6K32 - chains C and D of the 9 polymer chains in the assembly; structure by electron microscopy, 3.20 A resolution.

[Chain C]
Name: VP1
Organism: Cypovirus 1
Reference sequence: D3JWE6 (D3JWE6_CPVBM); residues 114-1333 here = UniProt positions 114-1333
Chain sequence (1220 residues; row label = number of the first residue in the row):
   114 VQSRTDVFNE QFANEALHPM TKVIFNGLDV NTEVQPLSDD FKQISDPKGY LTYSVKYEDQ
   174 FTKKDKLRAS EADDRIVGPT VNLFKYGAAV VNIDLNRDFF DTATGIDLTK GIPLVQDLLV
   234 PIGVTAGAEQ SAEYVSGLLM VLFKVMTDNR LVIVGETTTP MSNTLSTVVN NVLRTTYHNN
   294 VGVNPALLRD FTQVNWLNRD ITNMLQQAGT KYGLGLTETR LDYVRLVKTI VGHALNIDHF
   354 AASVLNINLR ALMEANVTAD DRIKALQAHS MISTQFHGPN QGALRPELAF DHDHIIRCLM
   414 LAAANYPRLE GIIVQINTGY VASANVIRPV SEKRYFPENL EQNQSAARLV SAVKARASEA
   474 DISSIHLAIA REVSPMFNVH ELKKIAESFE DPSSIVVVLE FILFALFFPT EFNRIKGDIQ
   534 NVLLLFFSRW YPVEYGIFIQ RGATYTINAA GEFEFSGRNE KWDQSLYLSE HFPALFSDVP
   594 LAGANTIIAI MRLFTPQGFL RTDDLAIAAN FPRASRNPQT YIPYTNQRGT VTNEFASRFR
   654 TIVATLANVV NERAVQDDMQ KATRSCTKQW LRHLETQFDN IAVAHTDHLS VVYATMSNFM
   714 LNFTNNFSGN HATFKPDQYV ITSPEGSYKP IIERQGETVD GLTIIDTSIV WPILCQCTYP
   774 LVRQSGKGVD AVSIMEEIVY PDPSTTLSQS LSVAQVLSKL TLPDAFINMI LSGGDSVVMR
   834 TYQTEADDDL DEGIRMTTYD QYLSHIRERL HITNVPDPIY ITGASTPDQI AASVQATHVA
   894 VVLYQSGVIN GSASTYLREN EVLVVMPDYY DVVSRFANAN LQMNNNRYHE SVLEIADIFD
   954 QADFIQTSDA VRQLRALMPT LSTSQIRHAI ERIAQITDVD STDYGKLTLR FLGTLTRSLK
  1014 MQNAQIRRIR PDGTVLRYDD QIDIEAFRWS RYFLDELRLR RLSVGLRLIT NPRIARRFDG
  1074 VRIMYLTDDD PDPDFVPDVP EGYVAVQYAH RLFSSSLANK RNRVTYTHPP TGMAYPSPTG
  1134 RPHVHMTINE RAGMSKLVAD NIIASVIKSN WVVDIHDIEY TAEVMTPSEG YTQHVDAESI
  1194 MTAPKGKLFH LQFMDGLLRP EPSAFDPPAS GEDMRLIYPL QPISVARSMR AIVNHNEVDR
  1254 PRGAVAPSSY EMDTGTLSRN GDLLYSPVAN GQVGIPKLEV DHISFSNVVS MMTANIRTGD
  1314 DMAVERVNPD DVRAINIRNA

[Chain D]
Name: VP1
Organism: Cypovirus 1
Reference sequence: D3JWE6 (D3JWE6_CPVBM); numbering as in UniProt (aligned over 129-1333)
Chain sequence (1205 residues; each row starts with the number of its first residue):
   129 ALHPMTKVIF NGLDVNTEVQ PLSDDFKQIS DPKGYLTYSV KYEDQFTKKD KLRASEADDR
   189 IVGPTVNLFK YGAAVVNIDL NRDFFDTATG IDLTKGIPLV QDLLVPIGVT AGAEQSAEYV
   249 SGLLMVLFKV MTDNRLVIVG ETTTPMSNTL STVVNNVLRT TYHNNVGVNP ALLRDFTQVN
   309 WLNRDITNML QQAGTKYGLG LTETRLDYVR LVKTIVGHAL NIDHFAASVL NINLRALMEA
   369 NVTADDRIKA LQAHSMISTQ FHGPNQGALR PELAFDHDHI IRCLMLAAAN YPRLEGIIVQ
   429 INTGYVASAN VIRPVSEKRY FPENLEQNQS AARLVSAVKA RASEADISSI HLAIAREVSP
   489 MFNVHELKKI AESFEDPSSI VVVLEFILFA LFFPTEFNRI KGDIQNVLLL FFSRWYPVEY
   549 GIFIQRGATY TINAAGEFEF SGRNEKWDQS LYLSEHFPAL FSDVPLAGAN TIIAIMRLFT
   609 PQGFLRTDDL AIAANFPRAS RNPQTYIPYT NQRGTVTNEF ASRFRTIVAT LANVVNERAV
   669 QDDMQKATRS CTKQWLRHLE TQFDNIAVAH TDHLSVVYAT MSNFMLNFTN NFSGNHATFK
   729 PDQYVITSPE GSYKPIIERQ GETVDGLTII DTSIVWPILC QCTYPLVRQS GKGVDAVSIM
   789 EEIVYPDPST TLSQSLSVAQ VLSKLTLPDA FINMILSGGD SVVMRTYQTE ADDDLDEGIR
   849 MTTYDQYLSH IRERLHITNV PDPIYITGAS TPDQIAASVQ ATHVAVVLYQ SGVINGSAST
   909 YLRENEVLVV MPDYYDVVSR FANANLQMNN NRYHESVLEI ADIFDQADFI QTSDAVRQLR
   969 ALMPTLSTSQ IRHAIERIAQ ITDVDSTDYG KLTLRFLGTL TRSLKMQNAQ IRRIRPDGTV
  1029 LRYDDQIDIE AFRWSRYFLD ELRLRRLSVG LRLITNPRIA RRFDGVRIMY LTDDDPDPDF
  1089 VPDVPEGYVA VQYAHRLFSS SLANKRNRVT YTHPPTGMAY PSPTGRPHVH MTINERAGMS
  1149 KLVADNIIAS VIKSNWVVDI HDIEYTAEVM TPSEGYTQHV DAESIMTAPK GKLFHLQFMD
  1209 GLLRPEPSAF DPPASGEDMR LIYPLQPISV ARSMRAIVNH NEVDRPRGAV APSSYEMDTG
  1269 TLSRNGDLLY SPVANGQVGI PKLEVDHISF SNVVSMMTAN IRTGDDMAVE RVNPDDVRAI
  1329 NIRNA
Not modelled in the structure: 778-785

[How chain C and chain D interact]
Pairs across the interface (20):
  Glu-451(C) / Arg-461(D)
  Glu-451(C) / Ser-464(D)  hydrogen bond
  Val-644(C) / Asn-572(D)
  Val-644(C) / Glu-573(D)
  Val-644(C) / Lys-574(D)
  Arg-653(C) / Arg-542(D)
  Asn-664(C) / Asp-671(D)  hydrogen bond
  Lys-674(C) / Asp-671(D)
  Lys-674(C) / Met-672(D)
  Lys-674(C) / Gln-673(D)
  Ala-675(C) / Gln-673(D)  hydrogen bond (backbone-side chain)
  Arg-677(C) / Asp-671(D)  salt bridge
  Ser-678(C) / Asp-671(D)
  Ser-678(C) / Gln-673(D)  hydrogen bond
  Lys-681(C) / Asp-671(D)  salt bridge
  Arg-685(C) / Glu-503(D)
  Arg-685(C) / Asp-670(D)  salt bridge
  His-686(C) / Glu-503(D)  hydrogen bond (backbone-side chain)
  Thr-689(C) / Glu-503(D)  hydrogen bond
  Asp-692(C) / Arg-542(D)  salt bridge
Interface residues without a listed pair, chain C (15 interface residues in all): Thr-645, Gln-682
Interface residues without a listed pair, chain D (15 interface residues in all): Ser-501, Asp-504, Tyr-548, Arg-666

[Overview]
The chain C/chain D interface involves 15 residues from each chain, with 6 hydrogen bonds and 4 salt bridges.
Polar contacts include Arg-677(C)/Asp-671(D), Lys-681(C)/Asp-671(D) and Arg-685(C)/Asp-670(D).
Here chain C is VP1 and chain D is VP1, both from Cypovirus 1. Entry 6K32 (RdRp complex) was determined by
electron microscopy.
